PDB entry 3SFI | X-ray diffraction, 2.31 A resolution | chain A

== Chain A ==
Name: Transcriptional regulatory repressor protein (TETR-family)
From: Mycobacterium tuberculosis
Reference sequence: P96222 (ETHR_MYCTU); numbering as in UniProt (aligned over 1-216)
Sequence (236 residues; each row starts with the number of its first residue; numbers below 1 keep their minus sign (Met-19 is residue -19)):
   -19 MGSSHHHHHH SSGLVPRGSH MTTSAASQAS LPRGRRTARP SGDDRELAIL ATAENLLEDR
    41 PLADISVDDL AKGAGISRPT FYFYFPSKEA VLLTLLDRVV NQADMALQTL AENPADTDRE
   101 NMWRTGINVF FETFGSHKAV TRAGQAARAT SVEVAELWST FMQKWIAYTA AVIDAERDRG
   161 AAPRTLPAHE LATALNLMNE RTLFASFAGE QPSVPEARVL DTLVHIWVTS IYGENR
Disordered / not traced: -19 to 21, 215-216
Differences from the reference sequence: expression tag (-19 to 0)
Ligand contacts: 3SF (5,5,5-trifluoro-1-{4-[3-(1,3-thiazol-2-yl)-1,2,4-oxadiazol-5-yl]piperidin-1-yl}pentan-1-one): Leu87, Leu90, Met102, Trp103, Gly106, Ile107, Phe110, Phe114, Trp138, Met142, Trp145, Tyr148, Thr149, Val152, Asn176, Asn179, Glu180, Leu183, Phe184, Trp207

== Summary ==
Bound to chain A: compound 3SF.
Chain A is Transcriptional regulatory repressor protein (TETR-family) (Mycobacterium tuberculosis); the
structure, Ethionamide Boosters Part 2: Combining Bioisosteric Replacement and Structure-Based Drug Design to
Solve Pharmacokinetic Issues in ..., was determined by X-ray diffraction, deposited together with 3SDG.
